Entry 4BX6 (X-ray diffraction, 1.59 A resolution); this record covers chains B and C of the 4 polymer chains in the assembly.

Chain B (and C):
Name: Streptavidin
Organism: Streptomyces avidinii
Notes: chain C of this document is another copy of the same molecule, construct and numbering; everything in this record applies to it too
UniProtKB: P22629 (SAV_STRAV); residues 13-139 here correspond to UniProt positions 37-163 (UniProt number = residue number + 24)
Amino-acid sequence (133 residues; row label = number of the first residue in the row):
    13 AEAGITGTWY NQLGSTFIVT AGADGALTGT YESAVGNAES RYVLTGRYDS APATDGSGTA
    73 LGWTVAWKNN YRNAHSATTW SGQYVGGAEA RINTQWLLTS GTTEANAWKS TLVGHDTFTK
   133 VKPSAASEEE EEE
Not modelled in the structure: 13-15, 135-145 (chain C: 13, 135-145)
Differences from the reference sequence: expression tag (140-145)
Curated features (UniProtKB/Swiss-Prot):
  - motif: R59 to D61 (Cell attachment site)
  - binding site (biotin): Y43, Y54, W92, W108, W120

Interface between chain B and chain C:
Pairs across the interface - 7 pairs, chain B then chain C:
  Q107(B) with V125(C), hydrogen bond (side chain-backbone); G126(C); H127(C)
  V125(B) with Q107(C)
  G126(B) with Q107(C)
  H127(B) with Q107(C); H127(C)

Summary:
The chain B/chain C interface involves 4 residues from each chain, with 1 hydrogen bond. Its one
hydrogen-bonded contact is Q107(B)-V125(C). UniProt lists 5 biotin-binding residues on chain B.
Both chains are Streptavidin (Streptomyces avidinii). Entry 4BX6 (trans-divalent streptavidin) was determined
by X-ray diffraction together with 4BX5 and 4BX7 from the same study.
